Entry 5N1R (X-ray diffraction, 1.30 A resolution); this record covers chain A.

[Chain A]
Name: Carbonic anhydrase 2
Organism: Homo sapiens
Notes: EC 4.2.1.1
Reference sequence: P00918 (CAH2_HUMAN); the author numbering skips numbers that UniProt does not, so the offset changes along the chain: 1-125 = UniProt 1-125; 127-261 = UniProt 126-260
Amino-acid sequence (260 residues; row label = number of the first residue in the row; note: 1 number in that range is skipped by the numbering (no residue carries it; nothing is unmodelled there)):
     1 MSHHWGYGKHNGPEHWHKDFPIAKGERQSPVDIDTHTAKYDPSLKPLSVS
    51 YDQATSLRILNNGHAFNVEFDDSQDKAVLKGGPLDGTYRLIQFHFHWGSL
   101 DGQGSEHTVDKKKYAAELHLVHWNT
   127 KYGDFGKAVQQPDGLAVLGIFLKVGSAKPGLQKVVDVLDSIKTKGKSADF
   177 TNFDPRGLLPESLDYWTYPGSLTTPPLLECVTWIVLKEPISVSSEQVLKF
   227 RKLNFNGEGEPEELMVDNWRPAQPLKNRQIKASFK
Unresolved in the structure: 1-2
Ion coordination: Zn2+: His94, His96, His119 (together with 8GH)
Small-molecule neighbours: 8GH (4-[4-(pyrazol-1-ylmethyl)phenyl]benzenesulfonamide): Gln92, His94, His96, Glu106, His119, Val121, Phe131, Gly132, Val135, Val143, Ser197, Leu198, Thr199, Thr200, Pro201, Pro202, Trp209

[In short]
Chain A binds compound 8GH. His94, His96 and His119 coordinate Zn2+.
Chain A is Carbonic anhydrase 2 (Homo sapiens); the structure, Crystal structure of human carbonic anhydrase
II in complex with the inhibitor 4'-Pyrazol-1-ylmethyl-biphenyl-4-sulfonamide, was determined by X-ray
diffraction (same publication as 5N1S, 5N24 and 5N25).
